PDB entry 3I2G | X-ray diffraction, 2.50 A resolution | chain A

[Chain A]
Molecule: Cocaine esterase
Source organism: Rhodococcus sp. MB1 'Bresler 1999'
Notes: EC 3.1.1.-
UniProt: Q9L9D7 (COCE_RHOSM); numbering as in UniProt (aligned over 1-574)
Chain sequence (587 residues; each row starts with the number of its first residue):
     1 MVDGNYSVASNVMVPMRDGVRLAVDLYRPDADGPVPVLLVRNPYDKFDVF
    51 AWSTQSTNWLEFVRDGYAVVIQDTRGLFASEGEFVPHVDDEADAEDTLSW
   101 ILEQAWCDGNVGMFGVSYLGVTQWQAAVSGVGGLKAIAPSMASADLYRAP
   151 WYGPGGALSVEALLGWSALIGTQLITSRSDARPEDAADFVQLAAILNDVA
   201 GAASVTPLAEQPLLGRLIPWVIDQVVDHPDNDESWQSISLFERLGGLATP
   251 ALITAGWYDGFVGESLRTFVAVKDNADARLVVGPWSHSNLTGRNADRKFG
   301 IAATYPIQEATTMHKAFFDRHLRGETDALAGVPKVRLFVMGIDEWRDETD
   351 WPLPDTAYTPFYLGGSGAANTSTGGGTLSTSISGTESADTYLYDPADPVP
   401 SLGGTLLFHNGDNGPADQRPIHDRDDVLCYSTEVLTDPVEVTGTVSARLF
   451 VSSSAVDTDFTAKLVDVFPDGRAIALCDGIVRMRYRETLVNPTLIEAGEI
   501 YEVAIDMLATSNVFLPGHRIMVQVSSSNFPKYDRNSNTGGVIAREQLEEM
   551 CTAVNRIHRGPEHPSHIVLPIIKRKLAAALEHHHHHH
Not modelled in the structure: 1, 576-587
Covalent attachments: (4S,5S)-4,5-bis(mercaptomethyl)-1,3-dioxolan-2-ol (DBC) linked to S117
Sequence notes: engineered mutation Q173 (Gly in Q9L9D7); expression tag (575-587)
Ligand contacts: DBC ((4S,5S)-4,5-bis(mercaptomethyl)-1,3-dioxolan-2-ol): Y44, H87, Y118, V121, P150, W151, A162, W166, F261, H287, L407, F408
Curated features (UniProtKB/Swiss-Prot):
  - active site: S117 (Acyl-ester intermediate), D259 (Charge relay system), H287 (Charge relay system)
  - binding site (substrate): Y44, Y118
  - site: Y44 (Probably involved in activating the substrate carbonyl and the acyl enzyme for hydrolysis)
From the paper describing this entry:
  - mutagenesis - L169K (tau1/2=570 min), T172R (Tm change 3 degC), T172R/G173Q (30-fold), G173Q (Tm change 3 degC): increased stability
  - mutagenesis - G173Q: unchanged catalytic activity
  - contacts within the chain: Y44-Q173 (hydrophobic contact), F78-Q173 (hydrophobic contact), I170-Q173 (hydrophobic contact)
  - binding site for DBC: S117
  - catalytic residues: S117 (citing earlier work)
  - mutagenesis - L169K/T172R/G173Q, L169K (8-fold), T172R (3-fold), T172R/G173Q (3-fold): decreased catalytic activity
  - mutagenesis - L169K/T172R/G173Q, T172R/F189A: unchanged stability

[In short]
Covalently linked compound DBC: at S117. UniProt lists 3 active-site residues and substrate-binding residues
Y44 and Y118. The paper reports the catalytic residue S117; L169K, T172R and T172R/G173Q, among others,
increase stability; 6 substitutions were tested in all.
Chain A is Cocaine esterase (Rhodococcus sp. MB1 'Bresler 1999'); the structure, Cocaine Esterase with
mutation G173Q, bound to DTT adduct, was determined by X-ray diffraction (same publication as 3I2F, 3I2H,
3I2I, 3I2J and 3I2K).
